PDB entry 4HS8 | X-ray diffraction, 2.60 A resolution | chains A and H of the 3 polymer chains in the assembly

Chain A:
Name: E2-peptide
Reference sequence: Q9YK84 (Q9YK84_9HEPC); residues 412-423 here correspond to UniProt positions 51-62 (UniProt number = residue number - 361)
Sequence (16 residues; row label = number of the first residue in the row):
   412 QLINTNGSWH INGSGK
Unresolved in the structure: 424-427
Differences from the reference sequence: expression tag (424-427)
Reported in the primary citation:
  - contacts within the chain: Gln-412/Asn-423, Ile-414/His-421, Asn-415/Gly-418, Asn-415/Ser-419, Asn-417/Ser-419
  - conformationally variable residues (loop rearrangement): Thr-416 to Ser-419
  - mutagenesis - N417A: unchanged binding to hu5B3.v3
  - mutagenesis - N417G (3-fold), N417S (at least 100-fold), N417T (at least 100-fold), G418A (174-fold): decreased binding to hu5B3.v3
  - post-translational modification sites: Asn-417, Asn-423 (citing earlier work)
  - mutagenesis - N417A: unchanged binding to MRCT10.v362
  - mutagenesis - N417S (3.9-fold): decreased binding to MRCT10 Fab
  - mutagenesis - N417G (3-fold), N417S (at least 100-fold), N417T (at least 100-fold), G418A (2- fold): decreased binding to MRCT10.v362

Chain H:
Name: antibody hu5B3.v2 Fab heavy chain
Organism: Homo sapiens
Notes: antibody fragment or engineered binder
Sequence (228 residues; numbered 1 to 219 plus 9 insertion-coded residues; the number before each row is that of its first residue; a row labelled like 82A-82C holds insertion residues (82A, then the next letters in order)):
     1 EVQLVESGGG LVQPGGSLRL SCAASGYTFT NYWINWVRQA PGKGLEWVGD IY
   52A P
    53 SDSFTNYNQN FKDRFTISRD KSKNTAYLQM
82A-82C NSL
    83 RAEDTAVYYC ARSSIYYG
100A-100E KDYVL
   101 DYWGQGTLVT VSSASTKGPS VFPLAPSSKS TSGGTAALGC LVKDYFPEPV TVSWNSGALT
   161 SGVHTFPAVL QSSGLYSLSS VVTVPSSSLG TQTYICNVNH KPSNTKVDKK VEPKSCDKT
Unresolved in the structure: 217-219
Disulfide bonds: Cys-22/Cys-92, Cys-140/Cys-196

How chain A and chain H interact:
Residue-residue contacts (19):
  Leu-413(A) / Ile-97(H)
  Leu-413(A) / Tyr-98(H)
  Leu-413(A) / Tyr-99(H)  hydrogen bond (backbone-backbone)
  Ile-414(A) / Ile-97(H)
  Ile-414(A) / Tyr-98(H)  hydrophobic
  Asn-415(A) / Trp-33(H)  hydrogen bond (backbone-side chain)
  Asn-415(A) / Ile-97(H)  hydrogen bond (backbone-backbone)
  Thr-416(A) / Trp-33(H)
  Thr-416(A) / Tyr-52(H)
  Thr-416(A) / Phe-56(H)
  Asn-417(A) / Trp-33(H)
  Asn-417(A) / Phe-56(H)
  Asn-417(A) / Asn-58(H)
  Gly-418(A) / Trp-33(H)
  Gly-418(A) / Asn-58(H)
  Trp-420(A) / Ser-96(H)
  Trp-420(A) / Ile-97(H)
  Trp-420(A) / Tyr-99(H)
  Trp-420(A) / Tyr-100C(H)  hydrophobic
Interface residues without a listed pair, chain A (8 interface residues in all): Gln-412
The authors on this interface:
  - epitope / paratope residues, chain A: Leu-413(A), Asn-415(A)
  - hot spots on chain A (mutagenesis) - L413A (64-fold): decreased binding to hu5B3.v3
  - hot spots on chain A (mutagenesis) - N415A: abolished binding to hu5B3.v3

Summary:
8 residues of chain A and 9 residues of chain H are in contact, with 3 hydrogen bonds. Polar pairs include
Asn-415(A)/Trp-33(H), Leu-413(A)/Tyr-99(H) and Asn-415(A)/Ile-97(H). From the paper: N417G, N417S and N417T of
chain A, among others, reduce binding to hu5B3.v3; epitope/paratope residues Leu-413(A) and Asn-415(A); 7
substitutions were tested in all.
Chain A is E2-peptide and chain H is antibody hu5B3.v2 Fab heavy chain (Homo sapiens); the structure,
Hepatitus C envelope glycoprotein E2 fragment 412-423 with humanized and affinity-matured antibody hu5B3.v3,
was determined by X-ray diffraction.
